Entry 9FAU (electron microscopy, 3.10 A resolution); this record covers chains D and C of the 10 polymer chains in the assembly.

== Chain D ==
Name: Gamma-aminobutyric acid receptor subunit beta-3
From: Homo sapiens
UniProt: P28472 (GBRB3_HUMAN); residues 9-447 here correspond to UniProt positions 34-472 (UniProt number = residue number + 25)
Amino-acid sequence (439 residues; row label = number of the first residue in the row):
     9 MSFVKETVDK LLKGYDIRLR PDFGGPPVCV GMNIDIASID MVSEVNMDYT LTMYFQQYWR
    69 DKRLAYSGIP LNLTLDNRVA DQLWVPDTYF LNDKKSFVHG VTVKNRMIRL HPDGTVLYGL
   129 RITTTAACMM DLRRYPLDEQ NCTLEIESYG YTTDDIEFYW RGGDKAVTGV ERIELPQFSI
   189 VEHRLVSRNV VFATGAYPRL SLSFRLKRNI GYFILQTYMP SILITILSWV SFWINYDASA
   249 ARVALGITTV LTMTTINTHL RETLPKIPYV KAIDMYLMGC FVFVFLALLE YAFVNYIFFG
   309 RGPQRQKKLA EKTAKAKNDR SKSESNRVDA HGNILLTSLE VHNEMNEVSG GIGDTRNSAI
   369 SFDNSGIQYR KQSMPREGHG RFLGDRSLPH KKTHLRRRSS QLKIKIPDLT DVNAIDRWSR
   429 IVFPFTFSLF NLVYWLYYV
Disordered / not traced: 310-418
UniProt features mapped onto this chain:
  - binding site (benzamidine): Asp-95 to Tyr-97, Glu-155 to Tyr-157, Phe-200
  - binding site (4-aminobutanoate): Tyr-97, Glu-155, Tyr-157, Thr-202
  - binding site (histamine): Tyr-97, Ser-156, Tyr-157, Thr-202
  - glycosylation (N-linked (GlcNAc...) asparagine): Asn-80, Asn-149
Disulfides: Cys-136/Cys-150
Covalent attachments: N-acetylglucosamine (NAG) linked to Asn-80; glycan linked to Asn-149
Residues lining bound ligands:
  - hexadecane (R16), molecule 1: Val-278, Met-286, Val-290
  - hexadecane (R16), molecule 2: Phe-293, Leu-297, Phe-301

== Chain C ==
Name: Isoform 2 of Gamma-aminobutyric acid receptor subunit gamma-2
From: Homo sapiens
UniProt: P18507 (GBRG2_HUMAN); residues 26-428 here correspond to UniProt positions 65-467 (UniProt number = residue number + 39)
Amino-acid sequence (404 residues; each row starts with the number of its first residue):
    26 DVTVILNNLL EGYDNKLRPD IGVKPTLIHT DMYVNSIGPV NAINMEYTID IFFAQTWYDR
    86 RLKFNSTIKV LRLNSNMVGK IWIPDTFFRN SKKADAHWIT TPNRMLRIWN DGRVLYTLRL
   146 TIDAECQLQL HNFPMDEHSC PLEFSSYGYP REEIVYQWKR SSVEVGDTRS WRLYQFSFVG
   206 LRNTTEVVKT TSGDYVVMSV YFDLSRRMGY FTIQTYIPCT LIVVLSWVSF WINKDAVPAR
   266 TSLGITTVLT MTTLSTIARK SLPKVSYVTA MDLFVSVCFI FVFSALVEYG TLHYFVSNRK
   326 PSKDKDKKKK NPAPTIDIRP RSATIQMNNA THLQERDEEY GYECLDGKDC ASFFCCFEDC
   386 RTGAWRHGRI HIRIAKMDSY ARIFFPTAFC LFNLVYWVSY LYLG
Disordered / not traced: 325-368, 386-395
Construct notes: expression tag (429)
Modified positions: Cys-380 (S-palmitoyl-L-cysteine; P1L); Cys-381 (S-palmitoyl-L-cysteine; P1L); Cys-385 (S-palmitoyl-L-cysteine; P1L)
UniProt features mapped onto this chain:
  - glycosylation (N-linked (GlcNAc...) asparagine): Asn-90, Asn-208
Disulfides: Cys-151/Cys-165
Covalent attachments: N-acetylglucosamine (NAG) linked to Asn-208
Residues lining bound ligands:
  - phosphatidylglycerol (PGW; (1R)-2-{[(S)-{[(2S)-2,3-dihydroxypropyl]oxy}(hydroxy)phosphoryl]oxy}-1-[(hexadecanoyloxy)methyl]ethyl (9Z)-octadec-9-enoate), molecule 1: Ser-291, Tyr-292, Ile-305, Phe-308, Ser-309
  - phosphatidylglycerol (PGW), molecule 2: Thr-412, Leu-416, Leu-419
  - 1,2-dilauroyl-sn-glycero-3-phosphate (PX2): Val-312, Gly-315, Thr-316, Tyr-319, Phe-320
  - hexadecane (R16), molecule 1: Met-233, Thr-237, Tyr-241, Thr-245, Phe-414, Cys-415, Asn-418, Trp-422
  - hexadecane (R16), molecule 2: Gly-234, Ile-238, Ile-242, Leu-246
  - hexadecane (R16), molecule 3: Leu-246, Val-249, Trp-256

== Chain D / chain C interface ==
Contacting residue pairs (84):
  Asp-24(D) / Thr-28(C)  hydrogen bond
  Arg-26(D) / Thr-28(C)
  Arg-26(D) / Leu-31(C)
  Arg-26(D) / Met-102(C)
  Leu-27(D) / Val-27(C)  hydrophobic
  Leu-27(D) / Thr-28(C)
  Phe-31(D) / Val-27(C)  hydrophobic
  Phe-31(D) / Ile-93(C)  hydrophobic
  Val-53(D) / Tyr-199(C)  hydrogen bond (backbone-side chain)
  Met-55(D) / Tyr-199(C)  hydrophobic
  Gln-65(D) / Thr-125(C)
  Val-93(D) / Thr-126(C)
  Pro-94(D) / Thr-126(C)
  Asp-95(D) / Arg-97(C)  salt bridge
  Asp-95(D) / Thr-126(C)
  Thr-96(D) / Ile-124(C)
  Thr-96(D) / Thr-125(C)  hydrogen bond (backbone-backbone)
  Thr-96(D) / Thr-126(C)
  Tyr-97(D) / Phe-77(C)
  Tyr-97(D) / Asn-128(C)
  Phe-98(D) / Arg-144(C)  hydrogen bond (backbone-side chain)
  Leu-99(D) / Arg-144(C)  hydrogen bond (backbone-side chain)
  Asp-101(D) / His-122(C)
  Asp-101(D) / Arg-144(C)  hydrogen bond (backbone-side chain)
  Lys-103(D) / Trp-123(C)
  Ser-104(D) / Trp-123(C)  hydrogen bond (backbone-side chain)
  Ser-104(D) / Ile-124(C)
  Val-106(D) / Ile-124(C)  hydrophobic
  Leu-128(D) / Thr-125(C)
  Ile-130(D) / Ile-124(C)  hydrophobic
  Ala-135(D) / Arg-197(C)
  Met-137(D) / Arg-194(C)
  Tyr-157(D) / Phe-77(C)  hydrophobic
  Tyr-157(D) / Asn-128(C)  hydrogen bond (side chain-backbone)
  Tyr-157(D) / Arg-129(C)
  Tyr-157(D) / Met-130(C)
  Tyr-157(D) / Thr-142(C)  hydrogen bond (side chain-backbone)
  Tyr-157(D) / Leu-143(C)
  Tyr-157(D) / Arg-144(C)  hydrogen bond (side chain-backbone)
  Gly-158(D) / Arg-97(C)
  Gly-158(D) / Met-130(C)
  Tyr-159(D) / Arg-97(C)
  Ser-247(D) / Ala-261(C)
  Ser-247(D) / Ala-264(C)
  Ala-248(D) / Ala-264(C)
  Val-251(D) / Ala-264(C)
  Val-251(D) / Leu-268(C)  hydrophobic
  Ile-255(D) / Leu-268(C)  hydrophobic
  Ile-255(D) / Thr-271(C)
  Ile-255(D) / Thr-272(C)
  Val-258(D) / Ile-247(C)  hydrophobic
  Leu-259(D) / Thr-271(C)
  Leu-259(D) / Leu-274(C)  hydrophobic
  Leu-259(D) / Thr-275(C)
  Thr-262(D) / Thr-275(C)
  Thr-266(D) / Ile-282(C)
  Arg-269(D) / Lys-285(C)
  Pro-273(D) / Tyr-235(C)
  Pro-273(D) / Ser-286(C)
  Ile-275(D) / Tyr-199(C)
  Pro-276(D) / Gln-200(C)
  Pro-276(D) / Tyr-235(C)  hydrophobic
  Pro-276(D) / Phe-236(C)  hydrophobic
  Tyr-277(D) / Tyr-199(C)
  Tyr-277(D) / Arg-232(C)
  Tyr-277(D) / Tyr-235(C)
  Lys-279(D) / Tyr-235(C)
  Asp-282(D) / Tyr-235(C)
  Asp-282(D) / Ile-238(C)
  Met-286(D) / Ile-238(C)
  Met-286(D) / Ile-242(C)  hydrophobic
  Met-286(D) / Pro-243(C)  hydrophobic
  Phe-289(D) / Pro-243(C)  hydrophobic
  Phe-289(D) / Leu-246(C)  hydrophobic
  Phe-293(D) / Leu-246(C)  hydrophobic
  Phe-293(D) / Val-249(C)  hydrophobic
  Phe-293(D) / Leu-250(C)  hydrophobic
  Leu-296(D) / Leu-250(C)  hydrophobic
  Tyr-299(D) / Ile-257(C)  hydrophobic
  Ala-300(D) / Val-253(C)  hydrophobic
  Asn-303(D) / Asn-258(C)  hydrogen bond (side chain-backbone)
  Tyr-304(D) / Trp-256(C)  hydrophobic
  Tyr-304(D) / Arg-407(C)
  Phe-307(D) / Asn-258(C)
Other interface residues (no listed pair), chain D (59 interface residues in all): Ile-25, Phe-63, Lys-102, Phe-105, Tyr-126, Thr-263, Lys-274, Val-278, Val-290, Leu-297
Other interface residues (no listed pair), chain C (55 interface residues in all): Asn-99, Arg-132, Thr-146, Gln-239, Pro-263, Ser-267, Thr-278, Leu-279

== Overview ==
59 residues of chain D face 55 of chain C across their interface; the contacts include 11 hydrogen bonds and 1
salt bridge. Polar contacts include Asp-95(D)/Arg-97(C), Asp-24(D)/Thr-28(C) and Val-53(D)/Tyr-199(C). 2
hexadecane molecules are bound between chain D and chain C.
Chain D is Gamma-aminobutyric acid receptor subunit beta-3 and chain C is Isoform 2 of Gamma-aminobutyric acid
receptor subunit gamma-2, both from Homo sapiens; the structure, CryoEM structure of human full-length
beta3gamma2 GABA(A) receptor in complex with GARLH4, the TMD of Neuroligin2 ..., was determined by electron
microscopy.
